PDB entry 4CDU | X-ray diffraction, 2.80 A resolution | chains A and C of the 4 polymer chains in the assembly

== Chain A ==
Molecule: VP1
Source organism: Enterovirus A71
UniProtKB: B2ZUN0 (B2ZUN0_9ENTO); residues 1-297 here correspond to UniProt positions 566-862 (UniProt number = residue number + 565)
Chain sequence (297 residues; numbered 1 to 297; the number before each row is that of its first residue):
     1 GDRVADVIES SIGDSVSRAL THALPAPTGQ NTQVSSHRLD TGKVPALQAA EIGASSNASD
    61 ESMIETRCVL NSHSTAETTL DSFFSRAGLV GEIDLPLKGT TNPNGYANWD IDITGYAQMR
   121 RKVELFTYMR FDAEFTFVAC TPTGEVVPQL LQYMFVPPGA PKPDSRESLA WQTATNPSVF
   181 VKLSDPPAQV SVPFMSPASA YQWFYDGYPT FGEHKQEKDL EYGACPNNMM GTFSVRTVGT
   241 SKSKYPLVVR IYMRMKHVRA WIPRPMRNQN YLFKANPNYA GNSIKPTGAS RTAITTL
Ligand contacts: YM2 (1-[(3S)-5-[4-[(E)-ethoxyiminomethyl]phenoxy]-3-methyl-pentyl]-3-pyridin-4-yl-imidazolidin-2-one): Ile111, Asp112, Ile113, Thr114, Phe131, Phe135, Phe137, Tyr153, Met154, Phe155, Pro177, Ser178, Val179, Val190, Val192, Met195, Tyr201, Gln202, Trp203, Asn228, Met230, Phe233, Met253
Reported in the primary citation:
  - binding site for YM2: Ile113, Phe131, Phe135, Phe155, Met253

== Chain C ==
Molecule: VP3
Source organism: Enterovirus A71
UniProtKB: B2ZUN0 (B2ZUN0_9ENTO); residues 1-242 here correspond to UniProt positions 324-565 (UniProt number = residue number + 323)
Chain sequence (242 residues; numbered 1 to 242; the number before each row is that of its first residue):
     1 GFPTELKPGT NQFLTTDDGV SAPILPNFHP TPCIHIPGEV RNLLELCQVE TILEVNNVPT
    61 NATSLMERLR FPVSAQAGKG ELCAVFRADP GRNGPWQSTL LGQLCGYYTQ WSGSLEVTFM
   121 FTGSFMATGK MLIAYTPPGG PLPKDRATAM LGTHVIWDFG LQSSVTLVIP WISNTHYRAH
   181 ARDGVFDYYT TGLVSIWYQT NYVVPIGAPN TAYIIALAAA QKNFTMKLCK DASDILQTGT
   241 IQ

== Interface between chain A and chain C ==
Residue-residue contacts - 171 pairs, chain A then chain C:
  Ala23(A) with Arg41(C)
  Gln30(A) with Lys222(C), hydrogen bond (backbone-backbone); Asn223(C)
  Ala46(A) with Val165(C); Thr166(C), hydrogen bond (backbone-backbone)
  Leu47(A) with Gln162(C); Ser164(C)
  Gln48(A) with Gln162(C); Ser163(C); Ser164(C), hydrogen bond (backbone-backbone); Thr166(C)
  Ala50(A) with Met120(C), hydrophobic; Ser164(C), hydrogen bond (backbone-side chain); Leu217(C), hydrophobic
  Glu51(A) with Met120(C); Ser163(C), hydrogen bond
  Ala54(A) with Glu50(C)
  Ser55(A) with Gln48(C), hydrogen bond (side chain-backbone); Val49(C); Glu50(C), hydrogen bond (side chain-backbone)
  Ser56(A) with Glu50(C), hydrogen bond (backbone-side chain); Glu116(C); Thr118(C); Thr166(C), hydrogen bond
  Ala58(A) with Gln221(C), hydrogen bond (backbone-side chain)
  Ser59(A) with Gln221(C)
  Asp60(A) with Ser114(C), hydrogen bond; Val168(C); Pro170(C); Gln221(C), hydrogen bond
  Met63(A) with Val155(C), hydrophobic; Thr166(C); Val168(C), hydrophobic
  Ile64(A) with Pro170(C), hydrophobic
  Asn71(A) with Asn223(C), hydrogen bond (side chain-backbone)
  His73(A) with Ser112(C), hydrogen bond; His176(C), hydrogen bond; Tyr177(C); Thr225(C)
  Ser74(A) with Thr225(C)
  Thr75(A) with Asn42(C), hydrogen bond (backbone-side chain); Leu44(C); Thr225(C)
  Glu77(A) with Tyr108(C), hydrogen bond (backbone-side chain); Lys227(C); Leu228(C), hydrogen bond (side chain-backbone); Cys229(C), hydrogen bond (side chain-backbone)
  Thr78(A) with Asn42(C), hydrogen bond; Leu43(C), hydrogen bond (backbone-backbone); Leu44(C); Tyr108(C); Met226(C)
  Thr79(A) with Arg41(C); Asn42(C)
  Leu80(A) with Val40(C); Arg41(C)
  Phe83(A) with Leu43(C), hydrophobic; Tyr107(C), hydrophobic; Tyr108(C)
  Arg86(A) with Thr15(C); Cys229(C)
  Ala87(A) with Thr15(C), hydrogen bond (backbone-backbone)
  Thr114(A) with Ile241(C)
  Gly115(A) with Gln237(C), hydrogen bond (backbone-side chain); Ile241(C)
  Ala117(A) with Ile235(C), hydrophobic; Leu236(C); Gln237(C), hydrogen bond (backbone-side chain); Ile241(C)
  Gln118(A) with Asp231(C); Ile235(C)
  Arg120(A) with Ile241(C)
  Arg121(A) with Gln103(C), hydrogen bond; Tyr107(C), hydrogen bond; Leu236(C)
  Lys122(A) with Tyr107(C)
  Leu125(A) with Leu104(C), hydrophobic
  Phe126(A) with Val40(C), hydrophobic
  Arg130(A) with Pro30(C); Thr31(C), hydrogen bond (side chain-backbone); Pro32(C); Cys33(C)
  Glu134(A) with Gly19(C); Ser21(C), hydrogen bond
  Thr136(A) with Phe13(C)
  Pro177(A) with Ile24(C); Leu25(C), hydrophobic
  Pro186(A) with Asn11(C)
  Gln189(A) with Phe13(C); Ser21(C), hydrogen bond
  Val190(A) with Ser21(C); Ala22(C); Ile24(C), hydrophobic
  Ser191(A) with Ser21(C), hydrogen bond (side chain-backbone); Ala22(C), hydrogen bond (backbone-backbone); Pro23(C); Ile24(C), hydrogen bond (backbone-backbone)
  Val192(A) with Ile24(C), hydrophobic
  Pro193(A) with Phe28(C), hydrophobic
  Phe194(A) with Phe28(C); Pro30(C)
  Met195(A) with Leu25(C), hydrophobic; Phe28(C), hydrophobic
  Ser196(A) with Thr31(C), hydrogen bond (backbone-side chain)
  Pro197(A) with Thr31(C)
  Ala198(A) with Thr31(C)
  Ser199(A) with Pro32(C), hydrogen bond (side chain-backbone); Cys33(C); Ile34(C), hydrogen bond (side chain-backbone)
  Arg254(A) with Asp17(C), hydrogen bond (side chain-backbone); Asp18(C), salt bridge; Gly19(C)
  Arg259(A) with Cys33(C); Glu39(C), salt bridge
  Ala260(A) with Glu39(C); Val40(C), hydrogen bond (backbone-backbone)
  Trp261(A) with Cys33(C), hydrophobic; Ile36(C), hydrogen bond (side chain-backbone); Pro37(C); Gly38(C); Glu39(C)
  Ile262(A) with Pro37(C); Gly38(C), hydrogen bond (backbone-backbone)
  Pro263(A) with Val40(C), hydrophobic; Leu46(C), hydrophobic
  Met266(A) with Tyr107(C)
  Arg267(A) with Leu236(C)
  Asn268(A) with Leu236(C)
  Gln269(A) with Leu236(C)
  Asn270(A) with Leu236(C); Gln237(C); Thr238(C)
  Tyr271(A) with Leu236(C), hydrogen bond (backbone-backbone); Ile241(C), hydrophobic
  Leu272(A) with Ile241(C); Gln242(C), hydrogen bond (backbone-backbone)
  Phe273(A) with Ile241(C); Gln242(C)
  Lys274(A) with Ile241(C); Gln242(C), hydrogen bond (backbone-backbone)
  Ile284(A) with Leu65(C), hydrophobic
  Pro286(A) with Leu65(C), hydrophobic; Arg68(C)
  Thr287(A) with Gln97(C); Gln103(C)
  Gly288(A) with Arg68(C); Gln97(C)
  Ala289(A) with Asn57(C), hydrogen bond (backbone-side chain); Arg68(C); Asn93(C); Gln97(C), hydrogen bond (backbone-side chain)
  Ser290(A) with Asn57(C); Thr60(C); Arg68(C), hydrogen bond
  Arg291(A) with Val55(C), hydrogen bond (side chain-backbone); Asn57(C), hydrogen bond; Val58(C); Val85(C), hydrogen bond (side chain-backbone); Phe86(C)
  Ala293(A) with Val58(C)
  Ile294(A) with Val55(C); Asn56(C); Val58(C); Phe71(C), hydrophobic; Cys83(C); Ala84(C); Val85(C), hydrogen bond (backbone-backbone)
  Thr295(A) with Leu82(C); Cys83(C); Val85(C)
  Leu297(A) with Leu193(C), hydrophobic
Interface residues without a listed pair, chain A (92 interface residues in all): Ser17, Gly29, Thr32, Ala49, Ser82, Ser85, Tyr116, Tyr128, Val138, Phe155, Pro187, Tyr252, Lys285, Thr292, Thr296
Interface residues without a listed pair, chain C (95 interface residues in all): Thr16, Val20, His35, Ala62, Arg87, Gly94, Pro95, Ser98, Leu100, Leu142, Thr153, Trp157, Trp171, Ala232

== Summary ==
Chain A and chain C form an interface of 92 and 95 residues respectively; the contacts include 49 hydrogen
bonds and 2 salt bridges. Polar pairs include Arg254(A)-Asp18(C), Arg259(A)-Glu39(C) and Ala50(A)-Ser164(C).
Compound YM2 is bound between chain A and chain C. From the paper: a binding site for YM2 at Ile113(A),
Phe131(A) and Phe135(A) among others.
Here chain A is VP1 and chain C is VP3, both from Enterovirus A71. Entry 4CDU (Crystal structure of human
Enterovirus 71 in complex with the uncoating inhibitor GPP3) was determined by X-ray diffraction, deposited
together with 4CDQ, 4CDW, 4CDX, 4CEW and 4CEY.
